Entry 3WRV (X-ray diffraction, 2.75 A resolution); this record covers chains A and B.

== Chain A (and B) ==
Molecule: Tm-1 protein
Source organism: Solanum lycopersicum
Notes: fragment: NN domain; chain B of this document is another copy of the same molecule, construct and numbering; everything in this record applies to it too
Reference sequence: A7M6E7 (A7M6E7_SOLLC); numbering as in UniProt (aligned over 1-201)
Chain sequence (201 residues; each row starts with the number of its first residue):
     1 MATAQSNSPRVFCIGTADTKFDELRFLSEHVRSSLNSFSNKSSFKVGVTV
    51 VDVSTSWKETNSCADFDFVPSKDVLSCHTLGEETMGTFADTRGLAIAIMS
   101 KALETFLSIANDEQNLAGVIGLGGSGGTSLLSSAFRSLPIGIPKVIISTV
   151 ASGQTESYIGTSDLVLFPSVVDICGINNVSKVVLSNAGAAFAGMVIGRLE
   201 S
Unresolved in the structure: 1-6, 42-44 (chain B: 1-6, 42-44, 81-90, 170-178)
Differences from the reference sequence: engineered mutation T91 (Ile in A7M6E7)
Swiss-Prot annotation at these positions:
  - binding site (ATP): D18 to K20, T55, R92, G124 to G127

== How chain A and chain B interact ==
Residue-residue contacts (54):
  S37(A) with F38(B); N40(B), hydrogen bond (backbone-side chain)
  F38(A) with S37(B); F38(B); G193(B); I196(B), hydrophobic; G197(B)
  N40(A) with S37(B), hydrogen bond (side chain-backbone)
  G141(A) with N186(B), hydrogen bond (backbone-side chain)
  A151(A) with T155(B), hydrogen bond (backbone-side chain); I159(B)
  S152(A) with T155(B); G160(B), hydrogen bond (side chain-backbone)
  G153(A) with G153(B); Q154(B); T155(B), hydrogen bond (backbone-backbone); E156(B)
  Q154(A) with G153(B); Q154(B)
  T155(A) with A151(B), hydrogen bond (side chain-backbone); S152(B); G153(B), hydrogen bond (backbone-backbone); T155(B)
  E156(A) with S152(B); G153(B)
  I159(A) with A151(B); S152(B); P168(B), hydrophobic
  G160(A) with S152(B), hydrogen bond (backbone-side chain)
  S162(A) with P168(B)
  D163(A) with P168(B)
  L164(A) with P168(B)
  V165(A) with V165(B), hydrophobic; L166(B); F167(B), hydrophobic
  F167(A) with V165(B), hydrophobic
  P168(A) with S162(B); D163(B); L164(B)
  V170(A) with S162(B); D163(B)
  V182(A) with I140(B), hydrophobic; G141(B)
  V183(A) with D163(B)
  N186(A) with G141(B), hydrogen bond (side chain-backbone); M194(B)
  A189(A) with G193(B)
  A190(A) with A190(B); M194(B), hydrophobic
  G193(A) with F38(B); A189(B)
  M194(A) with N186(B); A190(B), hydrophobic
  G197(A) with F38(B)
Also at the interface, not in a pair above, chain A (31 interface residues in all): I140, L166, V179, I196
Also at the interface, not in a pair above, chain B (30 interface residues in all): P143, V182, R198

== Summary ==
Chain A and chain B form an interface of 31 and 30 residues respectively; the contacts include 10 hydrogen
bonds. Polar pairs include S37(A)-N40(B), G141(A)-N186(B) and A151(A)-T155(B). UniProt lists 9 ATP-binding
residues on chain A.
Both chains are Tm-1 protein (Solanum lycopersicum). Entry 3WRV (Crystal structure of NN domain of resistance
protein) was determined by X-ray diffraction, deposited together with 3WRW and 3WRX.
